7K3S - chains A and B; structure by solution NMR.

Chain A:
Name: Breast cancer type 1 susceptibility protein homolog
Source organism: Mus musculus
Notes: EC 2.3.2.27
Reference sequence: P48754 (BRCA1_MOUSE); residues 2-53 here correspond to UniProt positions 1337-1388 (UniProt number = residue number + 1335)
Amino-acid sequence (60 residues; numbered 1 to 60; the number before each row is that of its first residue):
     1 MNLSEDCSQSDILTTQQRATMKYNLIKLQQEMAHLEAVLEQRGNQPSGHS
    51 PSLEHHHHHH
Construct notes: initiating methionine (1); expression tag (54-60)
Swiss-Prot annotation at these positions:
  - region: Arg18 to Gln45 (Interaction with PALB2)
  - modified residue: Ser8 (Phosphoserine), Thr15 (Phosphothreonine)

Chain B:
Name: Partner and localizer of BRCA2
Source organism: Mus musculus
Reference sequence: Q3U0P1 (PALB2_MOUSE); residues 101-160 here correspond to UniProt positions 1-60 (UniProt number = residue number - 100)
Amino-acid sequence (68 residues; row label = number of the first residue in the row):
   101 MEELSGKPLSYAEKEKLKEKLAFLKKEYSRTLARLQRAKRAEKAKNSKKA
   151 IEDGVPQPEALEHHHHHH
Construct notes: expression tag (161-168)

How chain A and chain B interact:
Contacting residue pairs - 49 pairs, chain A then chain B:
  Ser4(A) - Ala144(B)
  Ser4(A) - Lys145(B)
  Ser4(A) - Asn146(B)
  Asp6(A) - Lys143(B)
  Asp6(A) - Ala144(B)
  Cys7(A) - Lys143(B)
  Gln9(A) - Lys143(B)
  Asp11(A) - His167(B)
  Ile12(A) - Lys139(B)
  Ile12(A) - Glu142(B)
  Ile12(A) - Lys143(B)
  Leu13(A) - Leu135(B)
  Leu13(A) - Lys139(B)
  Thr14(A) - His163(B)
  Thr14(A) - His164(B)
  Thr15(A) - His165(B)
  Gln16(A) - His163(B)
  Gln16(A) - His164(B)
  Gln16(A) - His165(B)
  Gln17(A) - Leu161(B)
  Gln17(A) - Glu162(B)
  Gln17(A) - His163(B)
  Thr20(A) - Leu161(B)
  Met21(A) - Leu135(B)
  Leu25(A) - Tyr128(B)
  Leu25(A) - Leu132(B)
  Leu28(A) - Leu124(B)
  Leu28(A) - Glu127(B)
  Leu28(A) - Tyr128(B)
  Gln29(A) - Tyr128(B)
  Glu31(A) - Lys120(B)
  Glu31(A) - Leu121(B)
  Glu31(A) - Leu124(B)
  Met32(A) - Leu121(B)
  Met32(A) - Leu124(B)
  Met32(A) - Lys125(B)
  Glu36(A) - Leu117(B)
  Glu36(A) - Leu121(B)
  Leu39(A) - Leu109(B)
  Leu39(A) - Glu113(B)
  Leu39(A) - Lys116(B)
  Leu39(A) - Leu117(B)
  Gly43(A) - Glu113(B)
  Asn44(A) - Lys116(B)
  His49(A) - Lys116(B)
  Ser50(A) - Lys116(B)
  Glu54(A) - Lys116(B)
  His56(A) - Glu115(B)
  His56(A) - Glu119(B)
Interface residues without a listed pair, chain A (31 interface residues in all): Glu5, Asn24, Lys27, Leu35, Glu40
Interface residues without a listed pair, chain B (28 interface residues in all): Thr131, Ala138

Summary:
31 residues of chain A and 28 residues of chain B are in contact.
Chain A is Breast cancer type 1 susceptibility protein homolog and chain B is Partner and localizer of BRCA2,
both from Mus musculus; the structure, Solution NMR Structure of the Coiled-coil BRCA1-PALB2 Heterodimer, was
determined by solution NMR.
